5ZB4 - chains A and B; structure by X-ray diffraction, 1.92 A resolution.

== Chain A (and B) ==
Molecule: Thymidylate kinase
From: Thermus thermophilus (strain HB8 / ATCC 27634 / DSM 579)
Notes: EC 2.7.4.9; chain B of this document is another copy of the same molecule, construct and numbering; everything in this record applies to it too
Reference sequence: Q5SHX3 (KTHY_THET8); residue numbers follow UniProt; this construct covers 1-198
Chain sequence (198 residues; each row starts with the number of its first residue):
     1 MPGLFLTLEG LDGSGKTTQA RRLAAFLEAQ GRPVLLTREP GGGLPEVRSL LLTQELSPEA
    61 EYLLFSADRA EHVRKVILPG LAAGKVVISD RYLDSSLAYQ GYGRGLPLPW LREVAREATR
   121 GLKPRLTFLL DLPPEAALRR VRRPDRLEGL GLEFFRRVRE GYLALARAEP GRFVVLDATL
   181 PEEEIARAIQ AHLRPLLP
Unresolved in the structure: 1, 138-147, 198 (chain B: 1-2, 139-149)
Metal / ion sites: Ca2+ site 1: Thr7, Glu9, Asp94; Ca2+ site 2: Thr17 (together with ADP); Ca2+ site 3 near Gln19 (its only coordinating residue here); Ca2+ site 4: Arg22, Ser49; Ca2+ site 5 near Glu61 (its only coordinating residue here); Ca2+ site 6: Tyr62, Ser66; Ca2+ site 7: Phe65, Asp68; Ca2+ site 8 near Leu130 (its only coordinating residue here)
Residues lining bound ligands:
  - ADP (adenosine-5'-diphosphate): Leu11, Asp12, Gly13, Ser14, Gly15, Lys16, Thr17, Thr18, Ala178, Leu180, Pro181, Glu182, Ile185
  - thymidine-5'-phosphate (TMP): Asp12, Lys16, Glu39, Pro40, Arg48, Phe65, Arg69, Arg91, Tyr92, Ser95, Ser96, Tyr99, Gln100, Leu150

== Chain A / chain B interface ==
Contacting residue pairs (44; chain A residue first):
  Leu44(A) - Leu64(B)  hydrophobic
  Glu46(A) - Leu50(B)
  Glu46(A) - Gln54(B)  hydrogen bond
  Ser49(A) - Glu46(B)  hydrogen bond
  Leu50(A) - Glu46(B)
  Leu50(A) - Val47(B)  hydrophobic
  Leu50(A) - Leu50(B)  hydrophobic
  Thr53(A) - Leu44(B)
  Glu55(A) - Glu71(B)
  Glu55(A) - Lys75(B)  hydrogen bond (backbone-side chain)
  Leu56(A) - Leu44(B)  hydrophobic
  Leu56(A) - Glu71(B)
  Ser57(A) - Glu71(B)  hydrogen bond
  Ser57(A) - Arg74(B)
  Glu59(A) - Arg74(B)  salt bridge
  Ala60(A) - Ala67(B)
  Ala60(A) - Ala70(B)
  Ala60(A) - Glu71(B)
  Leu63(A) - Leu63(B)
  Leu63(A) - Ser66(B)
  Leu63(A) - Ala67(B)  hydrophobic
  Leu63(A) - Val114(B)  hydrophobic
  Leu63(A) - Ala118(B)  hydrophobic
  Leu64(A) - Leu64(B)  hydrophobic
  Leu64(A) - Ala67(B)  hydrophobic
  Ser66(A) - Leu63(B)
  Ala67(A) - Ala60(B)
  Ala67(A) - Leu63(B)  hydrophobic
  Ala67(A) - Leu64(B)  hydrophobic
  Ala70(A) - Ala60(B)
  Glu71(A) - Leu56(B)
  Glu71(A) - Ser57(B)  hydrogen bond
  Glu71(A) - Ala60(B)
  Arg74(A) - Ser57(B)
  Arg74(A) - Glu59(B)  salt bridge
  Trp110(A) - Glu113(B)  hydrogen bond (side chain-backbone)
  Trp110(A) - Val114(B)  hydrogen bond (side chain-backbone)
  Trp110(A) - Glu117(B)
  Glu113(A) - Trp110(B)  hydrogen bond (backbone-side chain)
  Glu113(A) - Glu113(B)
  Val114(A) - Leu63(B)  hydrophobic
  Val114(A) - Trp110(B)
  Val114(A) - Val114(B)  hydrophobic
  Glu117(A) - Trp110(B)
Other interface residues (no listed pair), chain A (24 interface residues in all): Lys75, Pro107, Ala118
Other interface residues (no listed pair), chain B (23 interface residues in all): Glu55

== Summary ==
24 residues of chain A and 23 residues of chain B are in contact, with 8 hydrogen bonds and 2 salt bridges.
Polar contacts include Glu59(A)-Arg74(B), Glu46(A)-Gln54(B) and Ser49(A)-Glu46(B). Bound to chain A: ADP and
thymidine-5'-phosphate. Thr7(A), Glu9(A) and Asp94(A) coordinate Ca2+ site 1.
Both chains are Thymidylate kinase (Thermus thermophilus (strain HB8 / ATCC 27634 / DSM 579)). Entry 5ZB4
(Crystal structure of thymidylate kinase in complex with ADP and TMP from thermus thermophilus HB8) was
determined by X-ray diffraction, deposited together with 5ZAX, 5ZB0 and 5X7J.
